PDB entry 6D7K | X-ray diffraction, 2.60 A resolution | chains F and G of the 8 polymer chains in the assembly

Chain F:
Molecule: Methane monooxygenase hydroxylase, MmoY
Organism: Methylosinus sporium
Reference sequence: Q27RN6 (Q27RN6_METSR); residues 1-395 here = UniProt positions 1-395
Chain sequence (395 residues; numbered 1 to 395; the number before each row is that of its first residue):
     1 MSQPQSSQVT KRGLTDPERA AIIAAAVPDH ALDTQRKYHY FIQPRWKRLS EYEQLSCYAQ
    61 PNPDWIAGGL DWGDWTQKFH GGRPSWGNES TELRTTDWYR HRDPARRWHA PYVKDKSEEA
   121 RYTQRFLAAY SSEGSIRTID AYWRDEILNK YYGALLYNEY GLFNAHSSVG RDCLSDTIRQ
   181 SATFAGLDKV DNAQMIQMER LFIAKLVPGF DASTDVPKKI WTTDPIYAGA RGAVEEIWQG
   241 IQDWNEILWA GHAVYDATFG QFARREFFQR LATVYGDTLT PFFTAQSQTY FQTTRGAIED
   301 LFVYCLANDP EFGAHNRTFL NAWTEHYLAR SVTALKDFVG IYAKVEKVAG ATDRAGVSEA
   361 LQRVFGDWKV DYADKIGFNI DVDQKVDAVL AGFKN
Disordered / not traced: 1-56

Chain G:
Molecule: Methane monooxygenase hydroxylase, MmoZ
Organism: Methylosinus sporium
Reference sequence: Q27RN4 (Q27RN4_METSR); residues 1-169 here = UniProt positions 1-169
Chain sequence (169 residues; row label = number of the first residue in the row):
     1 MAKREPIHEN STRTEWEGKI AKLNSVDQAT KFIQDFRVAY SSPFRKSYDL DVDYQYIERK
    61 IEERLSVLKT EKLSVADLVT KATTGEDAAA VEAAWIAKMK AAESKYAAER IHIEFRQLYK
   121 PPVLPVNVFL RTDAALGTIL MELRNTDYYA TPLEGLRKER GVKVLHLQA
Disordered / not traced: 1-2

Interface between chain F and chain G:
Contacting residue pairs (48; chain F residue first):
  Asp64(F) - His8(G)  salt bridge
  Asp64(F) - Arg13(G)  salt bridge
  Asp64(F) - Arg59(G)  hydrogen bond (backbone-side chain)
  Trp65(F) - Gln55(G)
  Trp65(F) - Tyr56(G)
  Trp65(F) - Arg59(G)
  Ala67(F) - Arg59(G)
  Leu70(F) - His8(G)
  Asp71(F) - His8(G)
  Trp72(F) - Ile7(G)  hydrophobic
  Gly73(F) - Gln55(G)  hydrogen bond (backbone-side chain)
  Asp74(F) - Gln55(G)
  His80(F) - His112(G)
  His80(F) - Met141(G)
  His80(F) - Arg144(G)  hydrogen bond
  Gly81(F) - His112(G)
  Gly81(F) - Arg116(G)
  Gly81(F) - Leu140(G)
  Gly82(F) - Arg116(G)
  Arg83(F) - Arg116(G)
  Arg83(F) - Leu130(G)  hydrogen bond (side chain-backbone)
  Arg83(F) - Asp133(G)  salt bridge
  Arg83(F) - Ala134(G)
  Pro84(F) - Arg116(G)
  Asn88(F) - Glu62(G)
  Glu89(F) - Arg116(G)  salt bridge
  Glu89(F) - Lys120(G)
  Glu89(F) - Val126(G)
  Glu89(F) - Phe129(G)
  Glu89(F) - Leu130(G)
  Ser90(F) - Val126(G)
  Thr91(F) - Val126(G)
  Glu92(F) - Lys69(G)  salt bridge
  Glu92(F) - Val126(G)  hydrogen bond (side chain-backbone)
  Arg94(F) - Glu62(G)  salt bridge
  Arg94(F) - Glu63(G)
  Ile241(F) - Asn127(G)
  Gln242(F) - Asn127(G)  hydrogen bond (backbone-side chain)
  Gln242(F) - Leu130(G)
  Asp243(F) - Asn127(G)  hydrogen bond (backbone-side chain)
  Glu246(F) - Asn127(G)  hydrogen bond
  Phe312(F) - Glu63(G)
  Phe312(F) - Val67(G)  hydrophobic
  His315(F) - Ser66(G)  hydrogen bond
  His315(F) - Val67(G)
  His315(F) - Thr70(G)
  Thr318(F) - Thr70(G)
  Phe319(F) - Thr70(G)
Interface residues without a listed pair, chain F (29 interface residues in all): Ile66, Ala322
Interface residues without a listed pair, chain G (33 interface residues in all): Tyr54, Val75, Leu78, Ile113, Pro121, Pro122, Leu124, Pro125, Asn145

Summary:
29 residues of chain F and 33 residues of chain G are in contact; the contacts include 9 hydrogen bonds and 6
salt bridges. Polar contacts include Asp64(F)-His8(G), Asp64(F)-Arg13(G) and Arg83(F)-Asp133(G).
Chain F is Methane monooxygenase hydroxylase, MmoY and chain G is Methane monooxygenase hydroxylase, MmoZ,
both from Methylosinus sporium; the structure, Complex structure of Methane monooxygenase hydroxylase in
complex with inhibitory subunit, was determined by X-ray diffraction.
